Entry 3NSY (X-ray diffraction, 2.10 A resolution); this record covers chain A.

# Chain A
Name: Blue copper oxidase cueO
Source organism: Escherichia coli
UniProtKB: P36649 (CUEO_ECOLI); residues 29-516 here = UniProt positions 29-516
Sequence (511 residues; row label = number of the first residue in the row):
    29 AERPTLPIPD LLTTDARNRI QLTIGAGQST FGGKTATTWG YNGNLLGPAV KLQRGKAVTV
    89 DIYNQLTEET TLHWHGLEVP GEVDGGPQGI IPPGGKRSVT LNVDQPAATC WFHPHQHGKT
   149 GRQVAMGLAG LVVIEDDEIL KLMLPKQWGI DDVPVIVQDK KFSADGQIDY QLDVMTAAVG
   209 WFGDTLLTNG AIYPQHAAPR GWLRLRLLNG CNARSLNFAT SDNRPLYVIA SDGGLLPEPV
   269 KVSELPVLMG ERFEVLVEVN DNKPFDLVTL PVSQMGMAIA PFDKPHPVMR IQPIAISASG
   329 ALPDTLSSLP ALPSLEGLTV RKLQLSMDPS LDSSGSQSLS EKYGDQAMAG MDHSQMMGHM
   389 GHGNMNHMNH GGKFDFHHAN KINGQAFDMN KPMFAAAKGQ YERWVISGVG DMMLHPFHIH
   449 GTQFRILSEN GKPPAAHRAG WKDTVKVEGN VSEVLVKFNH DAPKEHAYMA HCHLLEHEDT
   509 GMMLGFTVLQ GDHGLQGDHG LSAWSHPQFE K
Not modelled in the structure: 29, 325-329, 380-402, 523-539
Construct notes: engineered mutation Ser358 (Met in P36649), Ser361 (Met in P36649), Ser362 (Met in P36649), Ser364 (Met in P36649), Ser366 (Met in P36649), Ser368 (Met in P36649); expression tag (517-539)
Metal / ion sites: Cu ion site 1: His101, His446; cu-O-cu linkage Cu: His103, His141, His143, His448, His499, His501; Cu ion site 2: Met355, Asp360, Asp439, Met441; Cu ion site 3: His443, Cys500, His505; Cu ion site 4 near His488 (its only coordinating residue here)
Residues lining bound ligands: cu-O-cu linkage (C2O): His101, His103, Trp139, His141, His143, His446, His448, His499, His501
Curated features (UniProtKB/Swiss-Prot):
  - binding site (Cu cation): His101, His103, His141, His143, His443, His446, His448, His499, Cys500, His501, His505
  - mutagenesis: Glu106 (E106F: Increases oxidase activity with ABTS as substrate), Gly304 (G304K: Retains 20% of cuprous oxidase activity. Increases oxidase activity with ABTS as substrate. Shows dramatic conformational changes in methionine-rich helix and the relative regulatory loop), Met355 (M355L: Almost loss of oxidase activity with 2,6-DMP as substrate. Loss of the copper tolerance phenotype), Pro357 to His406 (Retains only 10% of cuprous oxidase activity. 30-fold and 10-fold increase in activities with ABTS and pPD, respectively, in the absence of exogenous Cu(2+), but does not change these activities in ...), Asp360 (D360A: Strong decrease in oxidase activity with 2,6-DMP as substrate. Loss of the copper tolerance phenotype), Asp439 (D439A: Decrease in oxidase activity with 2,6-DMP as substrate), Met441 (M441L: Strong decrease in oxidase activity with 2,6-DMP as substrate. Affects copper incorporation into the T1 copper site), Cys500 to His501 (Residual DMP oxidase activity and loss of resistance to copper. Decreases copper content), Cys500 (C500S: Loss of cuprous oxidase activity)
Reported in the primary citation:
  - mutagenesis - M358S/M361S/M362S/M364S/M366S/M368S: decreased catalytic activity on Cu(I)
  - mutagenesis - M358S/M361S/M362S/M364S/M366S/M368S: abolished binding to Cu(I)

# Overview
Chain A binds cu-O-cu linkage. His101 and His446 coordinate Cu ion site 1. The cu-O-cu linkage Cu site is
built by His103, His141, His143, His448, His499 and His501. Curated annotation (UniProt) lists 11 Cu
cation-binding residues and 10 mutagenesis sites. The paper reports that M358S/M361S/M362S/M364S/M366S/M368S
reduce catalytic activity on Cu(I); M358S/M361S/M362S/M364S/M366S/M368S abolish binding to Cu(I).
Chain A is Blue copper oxidase cueO (Escherichia coli); the structure, The multi-copper oxidase CueO with six
Met to Ser mutations (M358S,M361S,M362S,M364S,M366S,M368S), was determined by X-ray diffraction, deposited
together with 3OD3, 3NSC, 3NSD, 3NSF and 3NT0.
